4YC7 - chains B and A; structure by X-ray diffraction, 2.50 A resolution.

== Chain B ==
Name: Formin-like protein 2
Source organism: Homo sapiens
UniProt: Q96PY5 (FMNL2_HUMAN), isoform Q96PY5-3; numbering as in UniProt (aligned over 1-379)
Chain sequence (381 residues; each row starts with the number of its first residue; numbers below 1 keep their minus sign (Gly-1 is residue -1)):
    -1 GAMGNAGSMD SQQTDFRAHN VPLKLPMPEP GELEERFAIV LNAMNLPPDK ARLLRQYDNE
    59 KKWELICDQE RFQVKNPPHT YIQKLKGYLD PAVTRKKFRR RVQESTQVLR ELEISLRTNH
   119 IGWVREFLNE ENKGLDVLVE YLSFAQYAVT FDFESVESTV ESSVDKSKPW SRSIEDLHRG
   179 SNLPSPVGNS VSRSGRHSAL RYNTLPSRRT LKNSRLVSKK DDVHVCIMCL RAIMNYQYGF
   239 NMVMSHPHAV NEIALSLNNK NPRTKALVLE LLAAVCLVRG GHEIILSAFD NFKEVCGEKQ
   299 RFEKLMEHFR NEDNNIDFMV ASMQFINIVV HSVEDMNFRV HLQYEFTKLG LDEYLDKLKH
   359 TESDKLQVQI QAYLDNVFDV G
Disordered / not traced: -1 to 31, 150-204, 378-379
Construct notes: expression tag (-1 to 0)
What the authors report for this chain:
  - mutagenesis - G2A, R93A/K94A/K95A/R97A/R98A/R99A/R206A/R207A/K210A/R213A/K217A/K218A: decreased localization
  - mutagenesis - G2A/R93A/K94A/K95A/R97A/R98A/R99A/R206A/R207A/K210A/R213A/K217A/K218A: abolished localization

== Chain A ==
Name: Cell division control protein 42 homolog
Source organism: Homo sapiens
UniProt: P60953 (CDC42_HUMAN), isoform P60953-1; residues 0-178 here correspond to UniProt positions 1-179 (UniProt number = residue number + 1)
Chain sequence (181 residues; row label = number of the first residue in the row; numbers below 1 keep their minus sign (Gly-2 is residue -2)):
    -2 GAMQTIKCVV VGDGAVGKTC LLISYTTNKF PSEYVPTVFD NYAVTVMIGG EPYTLGLFDT
    58 AGQEDYDRLR PLSYPQTDVF LVCFSVVSPS SFENVKEKWV PEITHHCPKT PFLLVGTQID
   118 LRDDPSTIEK LAKNKQKPIT PETAEKLARD LKAVKYVECS ALTQRGLKNV FDEAILAALE
   178 P
Disordered / not traced: -2, 178
Construct notes: expression tag (-2 to -1)
Ion coordination: Mg2+: Thr16, Val32 (together with GMP-PNP)
Small-molecule neighbours: GMP-PNP (GNP; phosphoaminophosphonic acid-guanylate ester): Asp10, Gly11, Ala12, Val13, Gly14, Lys15, Thr16, Cys17, Phe27, Pro28, Ser29, Tyr31, Pro33, Thr34, Thr57, Ala58, Gly59, Gln115, Asp117, Leu118, Ser157, Ala158, Leu159
What the authors report for this chain:
  - specificity-determining residues: Lys93 (proposed by the authors, not directly observed)
  - specificity-determining residues: Lys130, Asn131

== Chain B / chain A interface ==
Residue-residue contacts - 59 pairs, chain B then chain A:
  Ala41(B) with Arg65(A)
  Met42(B) with Arg65(A); Leu66(A), hydrophobic; Leu69(A), hydrophobic
  Asn43(B) with Arg65(A)
  Leu44(B) with Asp62(A); Tyr63(A), hydrophobic
  Pro45(B) with Asp62(A)
  Lys48(B) with Gln60(A), hydrogen bond; Asp62(A), salt bridge; Tyr63(A)
  Leu52(B) with Leu66(A), hydrophobic
  Lys59(B) with Phe36(A)
  Leu63(B) with Phe36(A), hydrophobic; Leu69(A)
  Asp66(B) with Leu69(A)
  Gln67(B) with Leu69(A)
  Phe70(B) with Pro68(A); Leu69(A), hydrophobic; His103(A)
  Lys73(B) with His102(A), hydrogen bond (side chain-backbone)
  Tyr79(B) with His102(A)
  Glu109(B) with His102(A)
  Ile112(B) with Pro98(A); Glu99(A); His102(A); His103(A)
  Ser113(B) with His102(A), hydrogen bond
  Leu114(B) with Arg65(A), hydrogen bond (backbone-side chain)
  Arg115(B) with Asp64(A), salt bridge; Arg65(A), hydrogen bond (backbone-side chain); Arg67(A); Lys95(A); Glu99(A), salt bridge
  Thr116(B) with Asp64(A); Arg65(A); Pro68(A); Glu99(A); His103(A), hydrogen bond
  Asn117(B) with Arg65(A), hydrogen bond (backbone-side chain); His103(A)
  Ile119(B) with Arg65(A)
  Val122(B) with Arg65(A)
  Asp219(B) with Lys93(A), salt bridge
  His222(B) with Glu94(A), salt bridge
  Met226(B) with Glu94(A)
  Arg229(B) with Glu61(A), salt bridge
  Asn233(B) with Glu61(A); Arg65(A), hydrogen bond
  Arg261(B) with Glu90(A); Asn91(A); Glu94(A), salt bridge
  Asp311(B) with Lys132(A), hydrogen bond (backbone-side chain)
  Asn312(B) with Lys132(A)
  Ile314(B) with Lys132(A)
  Glu360(B) with Lys130(A), salt bridge
  Ser361(B) with Lys130(A); Asn131(A), hydrogen bond
  Lys363(B) with Asn131(A)
Interface residues without a listed pair, chain B (41 interface residues in all): Tyr55, Glu62, Arg69, Arg108, Ala230, Asp362
Interface residues without a listed pair, chain A (29 interface residues in all): Val35, Asn38, Pro72, Ser87, Thr101, Pro105
The authors on this interface:
  - specific contacts: Lys73(B)-His102(A) (backbone contact), Glu111(B)-Glu94(A) (water-mediated contact), Asp219(B)-Lys93(A) (salt bridge), His222(B)-Glu94(A) (salt bridge), Arg261(B)-Glu94(A) (salt bridge), Ser361(B)-Asn131(A) (hydrogen bond)
  - interface residues, chain A: Val35(A), Phe36(A), Glu61(A), Asp62(A), Asp64(A), Arg65(A), Leu66(A), Leu69(A), Lys130(A), Lys132(A)

== Overview ==
Chain B and chain A form an interface of 41 and 29 residues respectively; the contacts include 10 hydrogen
bonds and 8 salt bridges. Among the polar pairs are Lys48(B)-Asp62(A), Arg115(B)-Asp64(A) and
Arg115(B)-Glu99(A). The paper describes a backbone contact between Lys73(B) and His102(A); a water-mediated
contact between Glu111(B) and Glu94(A); salt bridges between Asp219(B) and Lys93(A), His222(B) and Glu94(A)
and Arg261(B) and Glu94(A). The paper reports that G2A and
R93A/K94A/K95A/R97A/R98A/R99A/R206A/R207A/K210A/R213A/K217A/K218A of chain B reduce localization; interface
residues Val35(A), Phe36(A) and Glu61(A) among others.
Here chain B is Formin-like protein 2 and chain A is Cell division control protein 42 homolog, both from Homo
sapiens. Entry 4YC7 (Crystal structure of human FMNL2 GBD-FH3 Domains bound to Cdc42-GppNHp) was determined by
X-ray diffraction (same publication as 4YDH).
